PDB entry 5U07 | electron microscopy, 3.80 A resolution | chains M and N of the 14 polymer chains in the assembly

# Chain M
Molecule: Target Strand
Sequence (21 nucleotides; numbered 34 to 54; the number before each row is that of its first residue):
    34 TTATCACTGG CTTCGTCCGC G

# Chain N
Name: CRISPR-associated protein, Cas5e family
Source organism: Thermobifida fusca YX
Reference sequence: Q47PJ4 (Q47PJ4_THEFY); numbering as in UniProt (aligned over 1-254)
Sequence (254 residues; each row starts with the number of its first residue):
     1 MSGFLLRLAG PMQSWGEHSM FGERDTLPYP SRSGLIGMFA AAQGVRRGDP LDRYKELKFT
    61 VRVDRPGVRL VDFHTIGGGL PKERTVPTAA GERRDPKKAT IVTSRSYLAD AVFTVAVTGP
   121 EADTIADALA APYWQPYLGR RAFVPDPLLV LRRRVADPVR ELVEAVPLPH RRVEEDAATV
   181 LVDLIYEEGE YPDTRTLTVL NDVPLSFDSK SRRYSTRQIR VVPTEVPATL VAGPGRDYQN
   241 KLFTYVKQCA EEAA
Unresolved in the structure: 1, 190-195, 249-254

# Chain M / chain N interface
Contacting residue pairs (7; chain M residue first):
  DT41(M) - Lys97(N)  hydrogen bond to the phosphate
  DG42(M) - Lys97(N)  salt bridge to the phosphate
  DG42(M) - Lys98(N)  hydrogen bond to the phosphate
  DG43(M) - Lys98(N)  salt bridge to the phosphate
  DG43(M) - Thr100(N)  hydrogen bond to the base
  DG43(M) - Val102(N)  base contact
  DT45(M) - Arg94(N)  salt bridge to the phosphate

# Summary
4 residues of chain M face 5 of chain N across their interface; the contacts include 3 hydrogen bonds and 3
salt bridges. Among the polar pairs are DG43(M)-Thr100(N), DT41(M)-Lys97(N) and DG42(M)-Lys98(N).
Chain M is Target Strand and chain N is CRISPR-associated protein, Cas5e family (Thermobifida fusca YX); the
structure, CRISPR RNA-guided surveillance complex, was determined by electron microscopy, deposited together
with 5U0A.
